8CTP - chain A; structure by X-ray diffraction, 1.90 A resolution.

# Chain A
Molecule: Phospholipase D
Source organism: Streptomyces sp. PMF
Notes: EC 3.1.4.4
Reference sequence: P84147 (P84147_STRSM); residue numbers follow UniProt; this construct covers 1-506
Chain sequence (513 residues; row label = number of the first residue in the row; numbers below 1 keep their minus sign (Gly-6 is residue -6)):
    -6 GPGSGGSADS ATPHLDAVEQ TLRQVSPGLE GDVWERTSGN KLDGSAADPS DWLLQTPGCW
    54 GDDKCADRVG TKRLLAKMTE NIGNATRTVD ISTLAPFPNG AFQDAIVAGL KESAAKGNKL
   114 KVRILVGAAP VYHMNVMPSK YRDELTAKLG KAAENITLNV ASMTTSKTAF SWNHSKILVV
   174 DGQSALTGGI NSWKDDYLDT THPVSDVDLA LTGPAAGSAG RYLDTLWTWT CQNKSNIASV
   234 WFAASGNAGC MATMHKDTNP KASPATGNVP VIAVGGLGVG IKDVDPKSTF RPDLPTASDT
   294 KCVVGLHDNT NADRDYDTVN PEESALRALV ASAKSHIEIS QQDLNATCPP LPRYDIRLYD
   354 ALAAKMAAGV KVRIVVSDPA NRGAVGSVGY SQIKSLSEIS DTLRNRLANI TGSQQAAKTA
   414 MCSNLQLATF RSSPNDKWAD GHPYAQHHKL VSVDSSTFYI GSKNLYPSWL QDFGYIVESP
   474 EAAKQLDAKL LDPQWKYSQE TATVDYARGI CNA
Unresolved in the structure: -6 to -1, 286-299, 375-386, 506
Cystine bridges: Cys52-Cys58, Cys224-Cys243, Cys415-Cys504
Differences from the reference sequence: expression tag (-6 to 0); engineered mutation Met130 (Ile in P84147), Ala245 (Pro in P84147), Ser328 (Gly in P84147), Val381 (Gly in P84147), Ser406 (Gly in P84147), Asp429 (Gly in P84147)
What the authors report for this chain:
  - conformationally variable residues (loop rearrangement, side-chain flip): Trp186, Tyr190, His440
  - catalytic residues: His167, His440 (citing earlier work)
  - mutagenesis - A258T, C415S: decreased catalytic activity
  - mutagenesis - H167A: abolished catalytic activity
  - mutagenesis - G381V, G429D (1.3-fold), T450A: increased catalytic activity
  - mutagenesis - G406S: unchanged catalytic activity

# Summary
The paper reports catalytic residues His167 and His440; G381V, G429D and T450A increase catalytic activity; 7
substitutions were tested in all.
Chain A is Phospholipase D (Streptomyces sp. PMF); the structure, Crystal structure of engineered
phospholipase D mutant superPLD 2-23, was determined by X-ray diffraction (same publication as 8CTQ).
